1S0L - chain A; structure by X-ray diffraction, 2.34 A resolution.

# Chain A
Name: Interleukin-1 beta
Organism: Homo sapiens
Notes: fragment: Interleukin 1-b
UniProt: P01584 (IL1B_HUMAN); residues 1-153 here correspond to UniProt positions 117-269 (UniProt number = residue number + 116)
Amino-acid sequence (153 residues; each row starts with the number of its first residue):
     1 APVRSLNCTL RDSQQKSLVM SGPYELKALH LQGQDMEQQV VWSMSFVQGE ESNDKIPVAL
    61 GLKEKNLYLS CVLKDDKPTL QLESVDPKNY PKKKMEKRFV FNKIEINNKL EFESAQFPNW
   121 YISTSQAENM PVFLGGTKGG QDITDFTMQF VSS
Construct notes: engineered mutation Trp42 (Phe158 in P01584)
Curated features (UniProtKB/Swiss-Prot):
  - motif: Phe112 to Ser125 (Involved in interaction with TMED10 C-terminus)
  - site: Arg4 (Involved in receptor binding), Lys55 (Important for interaction with integrin), Lys63 (Important for interaction with integrin), Lys65 (Important for interaction with integrin), Lys74 (Important for interaction with integrin), Lys88 (Important for interaction with integrin)
Reported in the primary citation:
  - mutagenesis - F42W, F42W/F101W/F146W: decreased stability

# In short
From the paper: F42W and F42W/F101W/F146W reduce stability.
Chain A is Interleukin-1 beta (Homo sapiens); the structure, Interleukin 1 beta mutant F42W, was determined by
X-ray diffraction, deposited together with 1TP0, 1T4Q, 1TOO, 1TWE and 1TWM.
